Entry 8EMX (electron microscopy, 3.30 A resolution); this record covers chains B and G of the 5 polymer chains in the assembly.

# Chain B
Molecule: Guanine nucleotide-binding protein G(I)/G(S)/G(T) subunit beta-1
Organism: Homo sapiens
Reference sequence: P62873 (GBB1_HUMAN); numbering as in UniProt (aligned over 1-340)
Chain sequence (340 residues; each row starts with the number of its first residue):
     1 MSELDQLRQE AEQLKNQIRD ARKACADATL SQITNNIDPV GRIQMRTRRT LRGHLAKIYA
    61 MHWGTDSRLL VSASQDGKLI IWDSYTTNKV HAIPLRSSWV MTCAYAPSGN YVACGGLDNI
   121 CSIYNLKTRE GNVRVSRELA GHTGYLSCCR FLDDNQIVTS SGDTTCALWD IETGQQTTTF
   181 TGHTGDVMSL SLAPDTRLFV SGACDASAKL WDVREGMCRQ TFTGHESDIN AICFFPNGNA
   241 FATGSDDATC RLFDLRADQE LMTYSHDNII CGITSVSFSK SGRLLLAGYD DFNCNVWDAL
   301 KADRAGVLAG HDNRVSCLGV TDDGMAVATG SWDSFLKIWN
Unresolved in the structure: 1-3, 127-132
Swiss-Prot annotation at these positions:
  - modified residue: Ser2 (N-acetylserine), His266 (Phosphohistidine)
  - natural variant: Leu30 (L30F: In MRD42; uncertain significance), Arg52 (R52G: In MRD42), Gly64 (G64V: In MRD42), Asp76 (D76E: In MRD42; D76G: In MRD42), Gly77 (G77S: In MRD42), Lys78 (K78R: In MRD42), Ile80 (I80N: In MRD42; I80T: In MRD42), His91 (H91R: In MRD42; uncertain significance), Ala92 (A92T: In MRD42), Pro94 (P94S: In MRD42), Leu95 (L95P: In MRD42), Arg96 (R96L: In MRD42), 5 further natural variant entries in UniProt

# Chain G
Molecule: Guanine nucleotide-binding protein G(I)/G(S)/G(O) subunit gamma-2
Organism: Homo sapiens
Reference sequence: P59768 (GBG2_HUMAN); residue numbers follow UniProt; this construct covers 1-68
Chain sequence (70 residues; numbered -1 to 68; the number before each row is that of its first residue; numbers below 1 keep their minus sign (Gly-1 is residue -1)):
    -1 GPMASNNTAS IAQARKLVEQ LKMEANIDRI KVSKAAADLM AYCEAHAKED PLLTPVPASE
    59 NPFREKKFFC
Unresolved in the structure: -1 to 7, 63-68
Differences from the reference sequence: expression tag (-1 to 0)
Swiss-Prot annotation at these positions:
  - modified residue: Ala2 (N-acetylalanine), Cys68 (Cysteine methyl ester)
  - lipidation: Cys68 (S-geranylgeranyl cysteine)

# Chain B / chain G interface
Residue-residue contacts (66; chain B residue first):
  Leu7(B) with Ala12(G), hydrophobic; Val16(G)
  Ala11(B) with Val16(G), hydrophobic
  Leu14(B) with Val16(G); Leu19(G), hydrophobic; Lys20(G)
  Lys15(B) with Leu19(G)
  Ile18(B) with Glu22(G); Ala23(G), hydrophobic
  Ala21(B) with Arg27(G)
  Arg22(B) with Arg27(G)
  Ala24(B) with Lys29(G), hydrogen bond (backbone-side chain)
  Cys25(B) with Arg27(G); Ile28(G), hydrogen bond (side chain-backbone); Lys29(G); Val30(G)
  Asp27(B) with Lys29(G); Val30(G); Ser31(G)
  Ala28(B) with Val30(G); Ser31(G)
  Leu30(B) with Ala34(G), hydrophobic
  Ile33(B) with Ala34(G), hydrophobic; Met38(G), hydrophobic
  Ile37(B) with Met38(G), hydrophobic
  Arg48(B) with Asn59(G); Arg62(G)
  Arg49(B) with Phe61(G), hydrogen bond (side chain-backbone)
  Ser84(B) with Phe61(G)
  Tyr85(B) with Pro60(G), hydrophobic; Phe61(G), hydrophobic
  Cys218(B) with Met21(G)
  Arg219(B) with Glu22(G)
  Gln220(B) with Glu22(G)
  Pro236(B) with Tyr40(G)
  Asn237(B) with Tyr40(G)
  Asp254(B) with Ala33(G)
  Arg256(B) with Asp26(G); Arg27(G); Ile28(G); Asp36(G), salt bridge
  Ala257(B) with Arg27(G), hydrogen bond (backbone-side chain); Ile28(G)
  Asp258(B) with Glu22(G); Arg27(G), salt bridge
  Leu261(B) with Val30(G), hydrophobic
  Ser279(B) with Asp48(G), hydrogen bond; Leu50(G)
  Lys280(B) with Glu47(G), hydrogen bond (side chain-backbone); Asp48(G), hydrogen bond (backbone-side chain)
  Ser281(B) with Tyr40(G); His44(G); Asp48(G), hydrogen bond (backbone-side chain)
  Arg283(B) with Leu51(G)
  Leu284(B) with Leu51(G), hydrophobic
  Leu300(B) with Met38(G), hydrophobic; Cys41(G), hydrophobic
  Asp323(B) with Pro49(G)
  Gly324(B) with Pro49(G); Leu50(G)
  Met325(B) with Pro49(G), hydrophobic; Leu50(G)
  Ala326(B) with Phe61(G), hydrophobic
  Ile338(B) with Phe61(G), hydrophobic
  Asn340(B) with Asn59(G), hydrogen bond; Phe61(G)
Also at the interface, not in a pair above, chain B (55 interface residues in all): Arg8, Glu10, Ala26, Thr34, Val40, Ile43, Met45, Met217, Thr221, Phe235, Asn239, Ala240, Leu252, Gly282, Leu286
Also at the interface, not in a pair above, chain G (33 interface residues in all): Leu37, Glu42, Ala45, Val54

# Summary
55 residues of chain B and 33 residues of chain G are in contact, with 9 hydrogen bonds and 2 salt bridges.
Polar pairs include Arg256(B)-Asp36(G), Asp258(B)-Arg27(G) and Ala24(B)-Lys29(G).
Here chain B is Guanine nucleotide-binding protein G(I)/G(S)/G(T) subunit beta-1 and chain G is Guanine
nucleotide-binding protein G(I)/G(S)/G(O) subunit gamma-2, both from Homo sapiens. Entry 8EMX (Phospholipase C
beta 3 (PLCb3) in complex with Gbg on lipid nanodiscs) was determined by electron microscopy, deposited
together with 8EMV and 8EMW.
